5MV5 - chains A and B of the 3 polymer chains in the assembly; structure by electron microscopy, 3.10 A resolution.

Chain A:
Protein: VP1
Organism: Deformed wing virus
UniProtKB: L0CTV4 (L0CTV4_9VIRU); residues 1-258 here correspond to UniProt positions 902-1159 (UniProt number = residue number + 901)
Chain sequence (258 residues; each row starts with the number of its first residue):
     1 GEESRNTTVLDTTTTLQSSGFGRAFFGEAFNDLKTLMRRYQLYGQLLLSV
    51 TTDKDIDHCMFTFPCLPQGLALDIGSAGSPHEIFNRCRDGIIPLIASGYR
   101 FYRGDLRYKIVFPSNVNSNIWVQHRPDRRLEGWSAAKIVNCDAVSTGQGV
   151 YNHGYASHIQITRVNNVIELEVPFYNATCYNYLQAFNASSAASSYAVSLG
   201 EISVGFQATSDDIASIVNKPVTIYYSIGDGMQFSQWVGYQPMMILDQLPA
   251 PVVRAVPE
Not modelled in the structure: 1, 254-258

Chain B:
Protein: VP2
Organism: Deformed wing virus
UniProtKB: E0YTW0 (E0YTW0_9VIRU); the author numbering skips numbers that UniProt does not, so the offset changes along the chain: 1-44 = UniProt 116-159; 46-254 = UniProt 160-368
Chain sequence (253 residues; each row starts with the number of its first residue; note: 1 number in that range is skipped by the numbering (no residue carries it; nothing is unmodelled there)):
     1 MDNPNPGPDGEGEVELEKDSNVVLTTQRDPSTSIPAPVSVKWSR
    46 WTSNDVVDDYATITSRWYQIAEFVWSKDDPFDKELARLILPRALLSSIEA
    96 NSDAICDVPNTIPFKVHAYWRGDMEVRVQINSNKFQVGQLQATWYYSDHE
   146 NLNISSKRSVYGFSQMDHALISASASNEAKLVIPFKHVYPFLPTRIVPDW
   196 TTGILDMGALNIRVIAPLRMSATGPTTCNVVVFIKLNNSEFTGTSSGKFY
   246 ASQIRAKPE
Not modelled in the structure: 252-254

Chain A / chain B interface:
Pairs across the interface (74):
  E2(A) with T32(B); H163(B); L165(B)
  E3(A) with S159(B); M161(B); D162(B); H163(B), hydrogen bond (backbone-backbone)
  R5(A) with L165(B)
  R100(A) with Y140(B); Y141(B), hydrogen bond (side chain-backbone); S142(B), hydrogen bond; E145(B), hydrogen bond (side chain-backbone); N146(B)
  F101(A) with K181(B); V183(B), hydrophobic
  W133(A) with L147(B), hydrophobic
  A177(A) with Y184(B)
  T178(A) with V183(B); Y184(B)
  C179(A) with V183(B), hydrogen bond (backbone-backbone); P185(B)
  Y180(A) with K181(B); H182(B); V183(B)
  Y182(A) with S142(B); E145(B); H182(B), hydrogen bond; V183(B)
  Q184(A) with N146(B)
  A185(A) with E145(B); N146(B); L147(B); N148(B)
  F186(A) with E145(B); L147(B)
  N187(A) with H144(B), hydrogen bond (side chain-backbone); E145(B); N146(B), hydrogen bond (side chain-backbone); L147(B)
  S189(A) with H144(B), hydrogen bond; E145(B); T197(B)
  S190(A) with E145(B), hydrogen bond (backbone-side chain); W195(B); T197(B), hydrogen bond (side chain-backbone); G198(B)
  A191(A) with D194(B); W195(B)
  A192(A) with Y184(B), hydrogen bond (backbone-side chain); D194(B), hydrogen bond (backbone-backbone); W195(B), hydrophobic
  S193(A) with E145(B), hydrogen bond
  Y195(A) with Y184(B); D194(B)
  A196(A) with V183(B), hydrophobic
  S234(A) with K181(B)
  Q235(A) with P35(B), hydrogen bond (side chain-backbone); A36(B); Y141(B); K181(B), hydrogen bond
  W236(A) with Q160(B), hydrogen bond (side chain-backbone); M161(B)
  V237(A) with Y140(B), hydrophobic; K152(B); M161(B), hydrophobic
  G238(A) with K152(B), hydrogen bond (backbone-side chain); Q160(B); M161(B)
  Y239(A) with K152(B), hydrogen bond (backbone-side chain); Q160(B), hydrogen bond (backbone-side chain)
  Q240(A) with N146(B); N148(B); K152(B)
  P241(A) with S151(B)
Interface residues without a listed pair, chain A (31 interface residues in all): N181
Interface residues without a listed pair, chain B (32 interface residues in all): S31, W42, I149, G157

Summary:
31 residues of chain A and 32 residues of chain B are in contact, with 20 hydrogen bonds. Polar contacts
include R100(A)-Y141(B), R100(A)-S142(B) and R100(A)-E145(B).
Chain A is VP1 and chain B is VP2, both from Deformed wing virus; the structure, Structure of deformed wing
virus, a honeybee pathogen, was determined by electron microscopy together with 5G52, 5L7Q, 5L8Q, 5MUP and
5MV6 from the same study.
